1A8R - chains A and E of the 5 polymer chains in the assembly; structure by X-ray diffraction, 2.10 A resolution.

== Chain A (and E) ==
Name: GTP cyclohydrolase I
Source organism: Escherichia coli
Notes: EC 3.5.4.16; chain E of this document is another copy of the same molecule, construct and numbering; everything in this record applies to it too
UniProt: P0A6T5 (GCH1_ECOLI); numbering as in UniProt (aligned over 1-221)
Amino-acid sequence (221 residues; numbered 1 to 221; the number before each row is that of its first residue):
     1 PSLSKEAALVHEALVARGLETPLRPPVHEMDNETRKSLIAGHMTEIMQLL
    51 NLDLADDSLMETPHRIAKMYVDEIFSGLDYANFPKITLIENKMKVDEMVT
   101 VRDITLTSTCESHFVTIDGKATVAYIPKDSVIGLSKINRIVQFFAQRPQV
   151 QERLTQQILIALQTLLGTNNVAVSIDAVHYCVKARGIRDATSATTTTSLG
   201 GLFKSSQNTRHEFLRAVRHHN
Differences from the reference sequence: engineered mutation Ser112 (His in P0A6T5)
Small-molecule neighbours:
  - GTP (guanosine-5'-triphosphate), molecule 1: Thr87, Val131, Ile132, Gly133, Leu134, Ser135, Lys136, Arg139
  - GTP, molecule 2: Cys110, Ser112, His113, Gln149, Val150, Gln151, Glu152, His179, Cys181, Val182, Arg185, Gly186

== Chain A / chain E interface ==
Contacting residue pairs (52):
  Met93(A) - Leu19(E)
  Met93(A) - Arg153(E)
  Met93(A) - Gln156(E)  hydrogen bond (backbone-side chain)
  Lys94(A) - Gln156(E)
  Val95(A) - Glu152(E)
  Asp96(A) - Lys204(E)  salt bridge
  Glu97(A) - Thr197(E)
  Glu97(A) - Leu199(E)
  Glu97(A) - Lys204(E)  salt bridge
  Glu97(A) - Arg210(E)  salt bridge
  Val99(A) - Glu152(E)
  Val99(A) - Thr194(E)
  Val99(A) - Thr195(E)
  Thr100(A) - Ala193(E)
  Thr100(A) - Thr194(E)
  Thr100(A) - Thr195(E)  hydrogen bond (backbone-backbone)
  Val101(A) - Ala193(E)
  Val101(A) - Thr194(E)
  Arg102(A) - Asp176(E)  salt bridge
  Arg102(A) - Ser192(E)
  Arg102(A) - Ala193(E)  hydrogen bond (backbone-backbone)
  Arg102(A) - Thr195(E)
  Arg102(A) - Arg218(E)
  Asp103(A) - Asp189(E)
  Asp103(A) - Thr191(E)  hydrogen bond (backbone-side chain)
  Asp103(A) - Ser192(E)  hydrogen bond (backbone-backbone)
  Ile104(A) - Asp189(E)
  Ile104(A) - Ser192(E)
  Thr105(A) - Asp189(E)  hydrogen bond (backbone-side chain)
  Thr105(A) - Thr191(E)  hydrogen bond
  Lys120(A) - Thr191(E)
  Val131(A) - Glu152(E)
  Leu134(A) - His179(E)
  Leu134(A) - Thr194(E)
  Asn138(A) - Ile187(E)
  Asn138(A) - Asp189(E)
  Asn138(A) - Ser192(E)  hydrogen bond
  Arg139(A) - Gly186(E)
  Arg139(A) - Ile187(E)
  Asn208(A) - Gln207(E)
  Asn208(A) - Arg210(E)
  Asn208(A) - His211(E)  hydrogen bond
  Glu212(A) - Arg210(E)  salt bridge
  Glu212(A) - His211(E)  salt bridge
  Glu212(A) - Leu214(E)
  Arg215(A) - His211(E)
  Arg215(A) - Leu214(E)
  His219(A) - Arg218(E)
  His220(A) - Arg218(E)  hydrogen bond (backbone-side chain)
  His220(A) - His220(E)  hydrogen bond (backbone-side chain)
  Asn221(A) - Arg218(E)  hydrogen bond (backbone-side chain)
  Asn221(A) - His220(E)  hydrogen bond (backbone-side chain)
Other interface residues (no listed pair), chain A (27 interface residues in all): Ile89, Lys92, Met98, Ser135
Other interface residues (no listed pair), chain E (29 interface residues in all): Arg17, Gly18, Val150, Val182, Thr196, Arg215

== In short ==
27 residues of chain A face 29 of chain E across their interface; the contacts include 13 hydrogen bonds and 6
salt bridges. Polar contacts include Asp96(A)-Lys204(E), Glu97(A)-Lys204(E) and Glu97(A)-Arg210(E). Chain A
binds GTP.
Both chains are GTP cyclohydrolase I (Escherichia coli). Entry 1A8R (GTP cyclohydrolase I (H112S mutant) in
complex with GTP) was determined by X-ray diffraction, deposited together with 1N3S, 1N3R and 1N3T.
